PDB entry 7APW | X-ray diffraction, 0.89 A resolution | chain A

# Chain A
Name: Peptidyl-prolyl cis-trans isomerase FKBP5
Source organism: Homo sapiens
Notes: EC 5.2.1.8; fragment: Fk1 domain
UniProtKB: Q13451 (FKBP5_HUMAN); residues 16-140 here = UniProt positions 16-140
Amino-acid sequence (128 residues; row label = number of the first residue in the row):
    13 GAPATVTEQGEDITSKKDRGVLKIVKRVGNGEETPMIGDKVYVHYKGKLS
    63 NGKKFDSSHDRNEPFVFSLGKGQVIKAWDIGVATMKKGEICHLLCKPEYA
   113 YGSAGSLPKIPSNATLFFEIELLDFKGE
Sequence notes: expression tag (13-15); engineered mutation T19 (Ala in Q13451)
UniProt features mapped onto this chain:
  - modified residue: K28 (N6-acetyllysine)
  - mutagenesis: K28 (K28Q: Mimics acetylation; impaired interaction with AKT1 and PHLPP1; when associated with Q-155; K28R: Decreased acetylation; promotes interaction with AKT1 and PHLPP1; when associated with R-155)
Residues lining bound ligands: RSB ((1S,5S,6R)-10-(benzo[d]thiazol-6-ylsulfonyl)-5-(methoxymethyl)-3-(pyridin-2-ylethyl)-3,10-diazabicyclo[4.3.1]decan-2-one): Y57, F67, D68, R73, F77, Q85, V86, I87, W90, Y113, S118, K121, I122, L128, F130
From the paper describing this entry:
  - binding site for RSB: Q85, Y113

# Summary
Bound to chain A: compound RSB. Curated annotation (UniProt) lists one mutagenesis site. From the paper: a
binding site for RSB at Q85 and Y113.
Chain A is Peptidyl-prolyl cis-trans isomerase FKBP5 (Homo sapiens); the structure, The Fk1 domain of FKBP51
in complex with
(1S,5S,6R)-10-(benzo[d]thiazol-6-ylsulfonyl)-5-(methoxymethyl)-3-(pyridin-2-ylethyl)-3,10-diazabicyclo[4.3.1]decan-2-one,
was determined by X-ray diffraction, deposited together with 7APQ, 7APT and 7APS.
